PDB entry 1EQE | X-ray diffraction, 1.80 A resolution | chain A

# Chain A
Name: Lysozyme
Organism: Homo sapiens
Notes: EC 3.2.1.17
Reference sequence: P61626 (LYSC_HUMAN); residues 1-130 here correspond to UniProt positions 19-148 (UniProt number = residue number + 18)
Amino-acid sequence (130 residues; row label = number of the first residue in the row):
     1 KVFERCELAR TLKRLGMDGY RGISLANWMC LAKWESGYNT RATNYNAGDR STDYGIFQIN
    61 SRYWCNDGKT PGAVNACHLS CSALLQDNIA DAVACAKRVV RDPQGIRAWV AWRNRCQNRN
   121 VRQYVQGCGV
Differences from the reference sequence: engineered mutation Asn120 (Asp138 in P61626)
UniProt features mapped onto this chain:
  - active site: Glu35, Asp53
Disulfides: Cys6-Cys128, Cys30-Cys116, Cys65-Cys81, Cys77-Cys95
Ion coordination: Na+: Ser61, Cys65, Val74

# Overview
The Na+ site is built by Ser61, Cys65 and Val74. From UniProt: active-site residues Glu35 and Asp53.
Chain A is Lysozyme (Homo sapiens); the structure, Crystal structures of salt bridge mutants of human
lysozyme, was determined by X-ray diffraction together with 1EQ4 and 1EQ5 from the same study.
